PDB entry 5MR0 | X-ray diffraction, 1.98 A resolution | chains B and F of the 6 polymer chains in the assembly

[Chain B]
Name: Putative branched-chain-amino-acid aminotransferase
Source organism: Archaeoglobus fulgidus (strain ATCC 49558 / VC-16 / DSM 4304 / JCM 9628 / NBRC 100126)
Notes: EC 2.6.1.42
UniProt: O29329 (ILVE_ARCFU); numbering as in UniProt (aligned over 1-290)
Chain sequence (290 residues; row label = number of the first residue in the row):
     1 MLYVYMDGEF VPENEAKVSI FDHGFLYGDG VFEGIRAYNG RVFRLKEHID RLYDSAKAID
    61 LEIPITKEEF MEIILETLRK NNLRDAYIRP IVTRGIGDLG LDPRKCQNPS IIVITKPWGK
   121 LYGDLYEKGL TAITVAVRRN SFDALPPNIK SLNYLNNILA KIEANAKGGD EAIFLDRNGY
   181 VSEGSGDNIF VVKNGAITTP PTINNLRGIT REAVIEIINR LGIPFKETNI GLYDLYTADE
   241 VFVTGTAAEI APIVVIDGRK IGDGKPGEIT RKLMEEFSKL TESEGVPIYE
Not modelled in the structure: 120-123
Residues lining bound ligands:
  - PXG (3-[O-phosphonopyridoxyl]--amino-benzoic acid), molecule 1: Y27, L99, G100, L101
  - PXG, molecule 2: F32, H48, R51, R89, R139, K150, Y154, N157, E183, S185, G186, D187, N188, L206, G208, I209, T210, R211, T244, G245, T246
  - tris(hydroxyethyl)aminomethane (TAM): P201, T228, N229

[Chain F]
Name: Putative branched-chain-amino-acid aminotransferase
Source organism: Archaeoglobus fulgidus (strain ATCC 49558 / VC-16 / DSM 4304 / JCM 9628 / NBRC 100126)
Notes: EC 2.6.1.42
UniProt: O29329 (ILVE_ARCFU); residues 1-290 here = UniProt positions 1-290
Chain sequence (290 residues; numbered 1 to 290; the number before each row is that of its first residue):
     1 MLYVYMDGEF VPENEAKVSI FDHGFLYGDG VFEGIRAYNG RVFRLKEHID RLYDSAKAID
    61 LEIPITKEEF MEIILETLRK NNLRDAYIRP IVTRGIGDLG LDPRKCQNPS IIVITKPWGK
   121 LYGDLYEKGL TAITVAVRRN SFDALPPNIK SLNYLNNILA KIEANAKGGD EAIFLDRNGY
   181 VSEGSGDNIF VVKNGAITTP PTINNLRGIT REAVIEIINR LGIPFKETNI GLYDLYTADE
   241 VFVTGTAAEI APIVVIDGRK IGDGKPGEIT RKLMEEFSKL TESEGVPIYE
Not modelled in the structure: 120-122
Modified / non-standard residues: K150 ((2S)-2-amino-6-[[3-hydroxy-2-methyl-5-(phosphonooxymethyl)pyridin-4-yl]methylideneamino]hexanoic acid; LLP)
Residues lining bound ligands:
  - PXG (3-[O-phosphonopyridoxyl]--amino-benzoic acid): Y27, G100, L101
  - tris(hydroxyethyl)aminomethane (TAM): P201, T228, N229

[How chain B and chain F interact]
Pairs across the interface (26):
  I133(B) with K167(F)
  T134(B) with A136(F); K167(F), hydrogen bond (backbone-side chain)
  V135(B) with A136(F)
  A136(B) with T134(F); V135(F); R138(F), hydrogen bond (backbone-side chain)
  V137(B) with L232(F), hydrophobic
  R138(B) with A136(F), hydrogen bond (side chain-backbone); R138(F)
  L159(B) with R259(F)
  I162(B) with R259(F)
  A166(B) with K167(F); D257(F); G258(F)
  K167(B) with I133(F); T134(F), hydrogen bond (side chain-backbone); A166(F); K167(F); D257(F), salt bridge
  L232(B) with V137(F), hydrophobic
  D257(B) with A166(F); K167(F), salt bridge
  G258(B) with A166(F)
  R259(B) with L159(F); I162(F)
Also at the interface, not in a pair above, chain B (17 interface residues in all): E163, L175, Y236
Also at the interface, not in a pair above, chain F (17 interface residues in all): E163, L175, Y236

[Overview]
The chain B/chain F interface involves 17 residues from each chain, with 4 hydrogen bonds and 2 salt bridges.
Polar pairs include K167(B)-D257(F), D257(B)-K167(F) and T134(B)-K167(F). Bound to chain B: compound PXG and
tris(hydroxyethyl)aminomethane. Ligands of chain F: tris(hydroxyethyl)aminomethane and compound PXG.
Here chain B is Putative branched-chain-amino-acid aminotransferase and chain F is Putative
branched-chain-amino-acid aminotransferase, both from Archaeoglobus fulgidus (strain ATCC 49558 / VC-16 / DSM
4304 / JCM 9628 / NBRC 100126). Entry 5MR0 (Thermophilic archaeal branched-chain amino acid transaminases from
Geoglobus acetivorans and Archaeoglobus fulgidus: biochemical and structural characterisation) was determined
by X-ray diffraction (same publication as 5MQZ, 5E25 and 5CM0).
